PDB entry 9F7M | X-ray diffraction, 1.65 A resolution | chains A and G of the 4 polymer chains in the assembly

Chain A (and G):
Molecule: Oligoribonuclease
From: Blastococcus aggregatus
Notes: EC 3.1.-.-; chain G of this document is another copy of the same molecule, construct and numbering; everything in this record applies to it too
Reference sequence: A0A285UWY4 (A0A285UWY4_9ACTN); residues 2-218 here correspond to UniProt positions 6-222 (UniProt number = residue number + 4)
Amino-acid sequence (219 residues; numbered 0 to 218; the number before each row is that of its first residue; numbering starts at 0):
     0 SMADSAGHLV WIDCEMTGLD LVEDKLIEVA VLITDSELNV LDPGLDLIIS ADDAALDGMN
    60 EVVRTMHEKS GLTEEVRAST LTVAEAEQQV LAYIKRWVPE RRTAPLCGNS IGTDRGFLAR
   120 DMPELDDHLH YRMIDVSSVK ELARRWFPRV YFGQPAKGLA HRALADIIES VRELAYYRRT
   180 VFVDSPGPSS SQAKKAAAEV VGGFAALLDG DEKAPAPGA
Not modelled in the structure: 0-4, 210-218 (chain G: 209-218)
Differences from the reference sequence: expression tag (0-1)
Metal / ion sites: Na+ site 1: Asp12, Glu14, Asp165 (shared with 1 residue of chain I); Na+ site 2: Asp12 (shared with 2 residues of chain I)

How chain A and chain G interact:
Residue-residue contacts (123):
  Ala5(A) with Arg144(G), hydrogen bond (backbone-side chain)
  Leu8(A) with Arg144(G)
  Ser35(A) with Arg144(G); Trp145(G), hydrogen bond (backbone-side chain)
  Leu37(A) with Trp145(G), hydrophobic
  Val39(A) with Leu206(G), hydrophobic
  Pro104(A) with Glu140(G); Arg144(G)
  Ser109(A) with Tyr130(G); Arg131(G)
  Tyr130(A) with Ser109(G)
  Arg131(A) with Ser136(G); Lys139(G); Glu140(G), salt bridge; Arg143(G)
  Met132(A) with Asp134(G); Ser137(G), hydrogen bond (backbone-side chain)
  Ile133(A) with Ser137(G); Glu140(G); Leu141(G), hydrophobic
  Asp134(A) with Met132(G); Ser137(G), hydrogen bond (backbone-side chain)
  Ser137(A) with Met132(G), hydrogen bond (side chain-backbone); Ile133(G); Asp134(G), hydrogen bond (side chain-backbone)
  Lys139(A) with Arg131(G)
  Glu140(A) with Ser4(G), hydrogen bond; Arg131(G), salt bridge
  Leu141(A) with Ile133(G), hydrophobic
  Arg143(A) with Ala2(G), hydrogen bond (side chain-backbone); Ser4(G), hydrogen bond; Arg131(G)
  Arg144(A) with Ser4(G), hydrogen bond; Ala5(G), hydrogen bond (side chain-backbone); Leu8(G); Ser35(G); Pro104(G)
  Trp145(A) with Ser35(G), hydrogen bond (side chain-backbone); Arg177(G); Phe181(G), hydrophobic; Ser184(G), hydrogen bond (backbone-side chain)
  Phe146(A) with Arg177(G); Val182(G); Asp183(G); Ser184(G); Pro185(G); Gly186(G)
  Arg148(A) with Pro185(G); Gly186(G), hydrogen bond (side chain-backbone); Pro187(G), hydrogen bond (side chain-backbone); Ser188(G); Ser189(G)
  Val149(A) with Pro187(G)
  Gly152(A) with Ala196(G)
  Pro154(A) with Ala196(G), hydrophobic; Val199(G), hydrophobic; Val200(G), hydrophobic
  Ala164(A) with Leu207(G)
  Ile167(A) with Phe203(G), hydrophobic; Leu206(G), hydrophobic; Leu207(G), hydrophobic
  Glu168(A) with Leu207(G)
  Val170(A) with Phe203(G), hydrophobic
  Arg171(A) with Val199(G); Val200(G); Phe203(G); Leu207(G)
  Ala174(A) with Val199(G)
  Tyr175(A) with Ala192(G); Ala195(G); Ala196(G); Val199(G)
  Arg177(A) with Trp145(G)
  Arg178(A) with Val199(G)
  Thr179(A) with Val182(G); Pro187(G); Ala195(G)
  Val180(A) with Phe181(G); Val182(G), hydrogen bond (backbone-backbone)
  Phe181(A) with Leu141(G), hydrophobic; Trp145(G), hydrophobic; Val180(G); Phe181(G), hydrophobic; Val182(G)
  Val182(A) with Phe146(G); Thr179(G); Val180(G), hydrogen bond (backbone-backbone); Phe181(G); Val182(G)
  Asp183(A) with Phe146(G)
  Ser184(A) with Trp145(G), hydrogen bond (side chain-backbone); Phe146(G)
  Pro185(A) with Trp145(G); Phe146(G); Arg148(G)
  Gly186(A) with Phe146(G); Arg148(G), hydrogen bond (backbone-side chain)
  Pro187(A) with Arg148(G), hydrogen bond (backbone-side chain); Val149(G); Thr179(G)
  Ser188(A) with Arg148(G)
  Ser189(A) with Arg148(G)
  Ala192(A) with Arg148(G); Tyr175(G)
  Ala195(A) with Tyr175(G); Thr179(G)
  Ala196(A) with Gly152(G); Pro154(G); Tyr175(G)
  Glu198(A) with Arg178(G), salt bridge
  Val199(A) with Arg171(G); Arg178(G)
  Val200(A) with Pro154(G), hydrophobic; Arg171(G)
  Phe203(A) with Val170(G), hydrophobic; Arg171(G); Ala174(G), hydrophobic
  Leu206(A) with Val39(G), hydrophobic; Ile167(G), hydrophobic
  Leu207(A) with Ala164(G); Ile167(G), hydrophobic; Glu168(G); Arg171(G)
Also at the interface, not in a pair above, chain A (58 interface residues in all): His7, Glu36, Ser136, Val138, Leu173
Also at the interface, not in a pair above, chain G (61 interface residues in all): Leu37, Pro42, Thr102, Val138, Pro147, Leu173, Glu198

Summary:
58 residues of chain A face 61 of chain G across their interface, with 20 hydrogen bonds and 3 salt bridges.
Among the polar pairs are Arg131(A)-Glu140(G), Glu198(A)-Arg178(G) and Ala5(A)-Arg144(G). Asp12(A), Glu14(A)
and Asp165(A) form the Na+ site 1.
Chain A and chain G are both Oligoribonuclease (Blastococcus aggregatus); the structure, Blastococcus Orn
bound to pGG, was determined by X-ray diffraction, deposited together with 9F7D, 9F7G and 9F7L.
